3AEV - chains A and B of the 3 polymer chains in the assembly; structure by X-ray diffraction, 2.80 A resolution.

# Chain A
Name: Translation initiation factor 2 subunit alpha
Source organism: Pyrococcus horikoshii
UniProt: O58655 (IF2A_PYRHO); residue numbers follow UniProt; this construct covers 1-275
Chain sequence (275 residues; numbered 1 to 275; the number before each row is that of its first residue):
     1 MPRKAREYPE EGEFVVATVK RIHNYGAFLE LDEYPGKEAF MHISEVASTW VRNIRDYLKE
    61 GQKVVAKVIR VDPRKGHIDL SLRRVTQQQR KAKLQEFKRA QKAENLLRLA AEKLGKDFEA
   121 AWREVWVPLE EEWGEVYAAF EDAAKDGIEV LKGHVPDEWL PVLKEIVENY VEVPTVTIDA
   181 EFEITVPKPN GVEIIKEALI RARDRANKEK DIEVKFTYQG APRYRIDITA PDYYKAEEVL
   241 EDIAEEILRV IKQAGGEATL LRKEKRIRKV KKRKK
Disordered / not traced: 1-6, 175-275

# Chain B
Name: Putative uncharacterized protein PH1566
Source organism: Pyrococcus horikoshii
UniProt: O59282 (O59282_PYRHO); residue numbers follow UniProt; this construct covers 1-219
Chain sequence (219 residues; each row starts with the number of its first residue):
     1 MGEEFEKLMK KFENVNKDGE IVEDEDEWEE FFKQEEYVKI PKDRIAVLIG KKGQTKKEIE
    61 KRTKTKITID SETGEVWITS TKETEDPLAV WKARDIVLAI GRGFSPERAF RLLNEGEYLE
   121 IINLTDIIIG NEKNALPRVR GRIIGRKGRT RQIIEEMSGA SVSVYGKTVA IIGNPIQIEI
   181 AKTAIEKLAR GSPHGSVYRY LERRKKDLEL EGAMYYENL
Disordered / not traced: 1-25, 129-134, 209-219

# Interface between chain A and chain B
Residue-residue contacts (36):
  Val16(A) - Phe31(B)  hydrophobic
  Gly61(A) - Glu27(B)
  Gln62(A) - Glu27(B)
  Lys63(A) - Glu27(B)  hydrogen bond (backbone-side chain)
  Lys63(A) - Phe31(B)
  Val64(A) - Phe31(B)
  Arg90(A) - Glu30(B)  salt bridge
  Arg90(A) - Phe31(B)
  Leu94(A) - Glu30(B)
  Leu94(A) - Phe31(B)  hydrophobic
  Phe97(A) - Phe31(B)
  Phe97(A) - Phe32(B)  hydrophobic
  Lys98(A) - Glu29(B)  hydrogen bond (side chain-backbone)
  Lys98(A) - Glu30(B)
  Lys98(A) - Phe31(B)
  Lys98(A) - Phe32(B)
  Lys98(A) - Lys33(B)  hydrogen bond (side chain-backbone)
  Lys98(A) - Gln34(B)
  Gln101(A) - Phe31(B)
  Gln101(A) - Phe32(B)
  Gln101(A) - Gln34(B)
  Lys102(A) - Gln34(B)
  Lys102(A) - Glu36(B)  salt bridge
  Lys102(A) - Trp91(B)
  Asn105(A) - Pro87(B)
  Leu106(A) - Leu88(B)  hydrophobic
  Leu109(A) - Leu88(B)  hydrophobic
  Leu109(A) - Glu115(B)
  Lys113(A) - Glu115(B)  salt bridge
  Lys113(A) - Tyr118(B)
  Glu165(A) - Tyr118(B)  hydrogen bond
  Glu165(A) - Pro175(B)
  Asn169(A) - Tyr118(B)
  Tyr170(A) - Trp91(B)  hydrophobic
  Tyr170(A) - Tyr118(B)  hydrophobic
  Glu172(A) - Arg94(B)  salt bridge
Also at the interface, not in a pair above, chain A (20 interface residues in all): Val65
Also at the interface, not in a pair above, chain B (16 interface residues in all): Gly116

# In short
Chain A and chain B form an interface of 20 and 16 residues respectively; the contacts include 4 hydrogen
bonds and 4 salt bridges. Polar pairs include Arg90(A)-Glu30(B), Lys102(A)-Glu36(B) and Lys113(A)-Glu115(B).
Chain A is Translation initiation factor 2 subunit alpha and chain B is Putative uncharacterized protein
PH1566, both from Pyrococcus horikoshii; the structure, Crystal structure of a/eIF2alpha-aDim2p-rRNA complex
from Pyrococcus horikoshii OT3, was determined by X-ray diffraction.
